Entry 8K3Y (electron microscopy, 4.42 A resolution (low resolution: residue-level contacts below are approximate; hydrogen-bond / salt-bridge calls are withheld)); this record covers chains A and C of the 6 polymer chains in the assembly.

== Chain A (and C) ==
Molecule: Lon protease
Organism: Meiothermus taiwanensis
Notes: EC 3.4.21.53; chain C of this document is another copy of the same molecule, construct and numbering; everything in this record applies to it too
UniProt: A0A059VAZ3 (A0A059VAZ3_9DEIN); numbering as in UniProt (aligned over 1-793)
Amino-acid sequence (799 residues; numbered 1 to 799; the number before each row is that of its first residue):
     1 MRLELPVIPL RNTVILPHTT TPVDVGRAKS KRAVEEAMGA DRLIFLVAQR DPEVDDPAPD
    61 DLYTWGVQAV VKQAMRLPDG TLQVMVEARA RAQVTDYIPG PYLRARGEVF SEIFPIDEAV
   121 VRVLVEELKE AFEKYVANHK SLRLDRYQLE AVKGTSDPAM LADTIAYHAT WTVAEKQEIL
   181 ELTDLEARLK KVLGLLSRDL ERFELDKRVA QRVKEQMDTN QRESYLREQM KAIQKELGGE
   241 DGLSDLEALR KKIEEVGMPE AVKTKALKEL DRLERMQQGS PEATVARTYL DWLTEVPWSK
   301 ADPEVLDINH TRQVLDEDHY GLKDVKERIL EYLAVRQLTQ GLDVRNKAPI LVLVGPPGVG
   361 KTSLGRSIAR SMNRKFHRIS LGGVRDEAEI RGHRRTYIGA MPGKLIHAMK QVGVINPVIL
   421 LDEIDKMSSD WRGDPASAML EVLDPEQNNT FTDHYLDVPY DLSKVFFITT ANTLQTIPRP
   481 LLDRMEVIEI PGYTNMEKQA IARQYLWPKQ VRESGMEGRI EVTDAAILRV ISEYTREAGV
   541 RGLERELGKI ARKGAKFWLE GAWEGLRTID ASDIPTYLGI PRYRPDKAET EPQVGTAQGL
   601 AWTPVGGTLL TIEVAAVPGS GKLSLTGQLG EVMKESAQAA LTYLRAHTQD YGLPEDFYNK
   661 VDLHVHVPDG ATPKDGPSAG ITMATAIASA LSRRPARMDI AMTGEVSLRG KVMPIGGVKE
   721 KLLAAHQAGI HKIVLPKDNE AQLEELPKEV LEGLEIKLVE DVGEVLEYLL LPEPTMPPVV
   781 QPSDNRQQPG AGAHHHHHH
Not modelled in the structure: 1, 775-799
Differences from the reference sequence: engineered mutation S224 (Tyr in A0A059VAZ3); expression tag (794-799)

== Interface between chain A and chain C ==
Pairs across the interface (8; chain A residue first):
  R208(A) - E236(C)
  V209(A) - I233(C)
  R212(A) - A232(C)
  R212(A) - I233(C)
  R212(A) - E236(C)
  V213(A) - E228(C)
  Q216(A) - E228(C)
  I398(A) - R432(C)
Also at the interface, not in a pair above, chain A (8 interface residues in all): L205, Y397
Also at the interface, not in a pair above, chain C (6 interface residues in all): Q229

== In short ==
8 residues of chain A and 6 residues of chain C are in contact.
Chain A and chain C are both Lon protease (Meiothermus taiwanensis); the structure, The "5+1" heteromeric
structure of Lon protease consisting of a spiral pentamer with Y224S mutation and ..., was determined by
electron microscopy together with 7YPK from the same study.
